5Y4G - chains A and B; structure by X-ray diffraction, 2.00 A resolution.

Chain A (and B):
Name: AmbP3
Organism: Fischerella ambigua UTEX 1903
Notes: chain B of this document is another copy of the same molecule, construct and numbering; everything in this record applies to it too
Reference sequence: V5TDY7 (V5TDY7_9CYAN); residue numbers follow UniProt; this construct covers 1-322
Chain sequence (335 residues; row label = number of the first residue in the row):
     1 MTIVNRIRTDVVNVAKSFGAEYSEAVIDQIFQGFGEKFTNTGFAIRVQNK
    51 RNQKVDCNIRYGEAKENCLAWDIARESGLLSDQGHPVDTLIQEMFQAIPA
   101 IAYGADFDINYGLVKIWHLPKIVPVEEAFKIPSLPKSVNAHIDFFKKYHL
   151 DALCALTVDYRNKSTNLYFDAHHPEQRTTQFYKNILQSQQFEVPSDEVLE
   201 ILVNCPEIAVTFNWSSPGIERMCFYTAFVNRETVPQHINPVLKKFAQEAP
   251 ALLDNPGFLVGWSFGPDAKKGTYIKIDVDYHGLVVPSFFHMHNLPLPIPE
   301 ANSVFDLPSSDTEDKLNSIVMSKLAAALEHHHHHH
Not modelled in the structure: 1, 297-335 (chain B: 1, 268-270, 297-335)
Construct notes: expression tag (323-335)

Interface between chain A and chain B:
Contacting residue pairs (12; chain A residue first):
  Lys-16(A) / Arg-161(B)
  Lys-16(A) / Asn-162(B)  hydrogen bond
  Lys-16(A) / Lys-163(B)  hydrogen bond (backbone-side chain)
  Phe-18(A) / Gln-83(B)
  Gly-19(A) / Gln-83(B)
  Gly-19(A) / Gly-84(B)
  Gly-19(A) / His-85(B)
  Gly-19(A) / Lys-163(B)
  Tyr-22(A) / Trp-214(B)
  Tyr-22(A) / Ser-215(B)  hydrogen bond
  Ser-23(A) / Ser-215(B)
  Glu-24(A) / Ser-215(B)  hydrogen bond (backbone-backbone)
Interface residues without a listed pair, chain A (8 interface residues in all): Ser-17, Gln-53
Interface residues without a listed pair, chain B (9 interface residues in all): Ser-216

Summary:
The interface between chain A and chain B involves 8 residues on one side and 9 on the other, with 4 hydrogen
bonds. Among the polar pairs are Lys-16(A)/Asn-162(B), Lys-16(A)/Lys-163(B) and Tyr-22(A)/Ser-215(B).
Both chains are AmbP3 (Fischerella ambigua UTEX 1903). Entry 5Y4G (Apo Structure of AmbP3) was determined by
X-ray diffraction together with 5Y72, 5Y7C and 5Y84 from the same study.
